PDB entry 4A6Z | X-ray diffraction, 1.61 A resolution | chain A

[Chain A]
Name: Cytochrome C peroxidase, mitochondrial
From: Saccharomyces cerevisiae
Notes: EC 1.11.1.5
Reference sequence: P00431 (CCPR_YEAST); residues 1-294 here correspond to UniProt positions 68-361 (UniProt number = residue number + 67)
Amino-acid sequence (296 residues; each row starts with the number of its first residue; numbers below 1 keep their minus sign (Met-1 is residue -1)):
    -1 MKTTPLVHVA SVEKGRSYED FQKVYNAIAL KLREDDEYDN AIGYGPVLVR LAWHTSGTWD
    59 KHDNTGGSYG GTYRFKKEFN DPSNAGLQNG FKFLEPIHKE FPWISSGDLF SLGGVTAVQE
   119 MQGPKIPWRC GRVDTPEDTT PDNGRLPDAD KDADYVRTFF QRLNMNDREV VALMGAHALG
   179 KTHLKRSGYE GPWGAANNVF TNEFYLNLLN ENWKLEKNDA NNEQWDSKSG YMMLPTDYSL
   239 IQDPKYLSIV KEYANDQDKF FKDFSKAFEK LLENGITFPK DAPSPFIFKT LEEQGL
Disordered / not traced: -1 to 1
Differences from the reference sequence: expression tag (-1 to 0); engineered mutation Ala39 (Tyr106 in P00431), Arg184 (Asn251 in P00431); conflict Asn210 (Asp277 in P00431)
Bound ions: heme Fe near His175 (its only coordinating residue here)
Small-molecule neighbours:
  - heme (HEM): Pro44, Val45, Val47, Arg48, Trp51, Pro145, Asp146, Ala147, Val154, Phe158, Leu171, Met172, Ala174, His175, Leu177, Gly178, Lys179, Thr180, His181, Arg184, Ser185, Tyr187, Trp191, Leu232, Thr234, Phe262, Phe266
  - Guaiacol (JZ3), molecule 1: Leu30, Arg31, Asp34, Ile40, Gly41, Tyr42, Gly43, Pro44, Glu118, Met119, Asn196
  - Guaiacol (JZ3), molecule 2: Arg72, Phe89, Leu92, Glu93, His96, Ser104, Leu107, Phe108
UniProt features mapped onto this chain:
  - active site: His52 (Proton acceptor), Trp191 (Tryptophan radical intermediate)
  - binding site (heme b): His175
  - site: Arg48 (Transition state stabilizer)
  - modified residue: Tyr153 (Phosphotyrosine)

[Overview]
Ligands of chain A: heme and Guaiacol. From UniProt: active-site residues His52 and Trp191 and heme b-binding
residue His175.
Chain A is Cytochrome C peroxidase, mitochondrial (Saccharomyces cerevisiae); the structure, Cytochrome c
peroxidase with bound guaiacol, was determined by X-ray diffraction, deposited together with 4A78, 4A7M and
4A71.
